6S3R - chains E and F of the 11 polymer chains in the assembly; structure by electron microscopy, 3.50 A resolution.

== Chain E ==
Molecule: Flagellar biosynthetic protein FliP
Organism: Pseudomonas savastanoi pv. phaseolicola (strain 1448A / Race 6)
Reference sequence: Q48GF5 (Q48GF5_PSE14); numbering as in UniProt (aligned over 1-250)
Sequence (250 residues; each row starts with the number of its first residue):
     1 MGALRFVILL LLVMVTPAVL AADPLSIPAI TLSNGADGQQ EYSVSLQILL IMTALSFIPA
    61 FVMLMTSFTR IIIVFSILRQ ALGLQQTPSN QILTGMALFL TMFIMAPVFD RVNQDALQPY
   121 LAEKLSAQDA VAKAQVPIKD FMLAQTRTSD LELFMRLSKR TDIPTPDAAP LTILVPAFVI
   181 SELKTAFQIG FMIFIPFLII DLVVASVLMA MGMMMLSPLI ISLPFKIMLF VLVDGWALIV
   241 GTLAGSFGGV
Unresolved in the structure: 1-52

== Chain F ==
Molecule: Flagellar biosynthetic protein FliR
Organism: Pseudomonas savastanoi pv. phaseolicola
Reference sequence: A0A0P9WRJ4 (A0A0P9WRJ4_PSESH); residues 1-261 here = UniProt positions 1-261
Sequence (300 residues; row label = number of the first residue in the row):
     1 MQPMLALTDI QISTWVASFM LPMFRIVALL MTMPVIGTTL VPRRVRLYLA FAITVVVAPA
    61 LPAMPPVQAL DLSGLLLIGE QIIIGAGMGL SLQMFFHIFV IAGQIISTQM GMGFASMVDP
   121 TNGVSSAVIG QFFTMLVTLL FLFMNGHLVV LEVLVESFTT MPVGGGLLVN NFWELANGLG
   181 WALSSGLRLV LPAITALLII NIAFGVMTRA APQLNIFSIG FPLTLVLGMV ILWMSMGDIL
   241 NQYQPIASQA LQSLRDMVRA RENLYFQGQF GSWSHPQFEK GGGSGGGSGG GSWSHPQFEK
Unresolved in the structure: 1-9, 262-300
Construct notes: expression tag (262-300)

== Interface between chain E and chain F ==
Pairs across the interface (75; chain E residue first):
  Q80(E) - D119(F)
  L84(E) - G113(F)
  L84(E) - S116(F)
  Q85(E) - I105(F)
  Q86(E) - Q104(F)
  T87(E) - V100(F)
  T87(E) - Q104(F)  hydrogen bond
  S89(E) - H97(F)
  I92(E) - L90(F)  hydrophobic
  I92(E) - Q93(F)
  I92(E) - H97(F)
  I92(E) - L179(F)  hydrophobic
  G95(E) - L90(F)
  M96(E) - L90(F)
  M96(E) - M94(F)  hydrophobic
  M96(E) - A176(F)
  M96(E) - L179(F)  hydrophobic
  F99(E) - I83(F)
  F99(E) - A86(F)
  F99(E) - G87(F)
  F99(E) - L90(F)  hydrophobic
  F99(E) - F172(F)  hydrophobic
  F99(E) - L175(F)  hydrophobic
  L100(E) - A176(F)  hydrophobic
  M102(E) - I83(F)  hydrophobic
  M102(E) - F172(F)  hydrophobic
  F103(E) - N170(F)
  F103(E) - F172(F)
  F103(E) - W173(F)  hydrophobic
  A106(E) - N170(F)
  L117(E) - L70(F)  hydrophobic
  L117(E) - L76(F)  hydrophobic
  Y120(E) - L70(F)
  E123(E) - A69(F)
  E123(E) - L70(F)  hydrogen bond (side chain-backbone)
  E123(E) - D71(F)  hydrogen bond (side chain-backbone)
  S126(E) - D71(F)
  M211(E) - R209(F)
  G212(E) - T208(F)
  M213(E) - I202(F)
  M213(E) - G205(F)
  M213(E) - V206(F)
  M214(E) - T208(F)
  M214(E) - L214(F)
  M214(E) - I216(F)
  M215(E) - N215(F)
  M215(E) - I216(F)  hydrogen bond (side chain-backbone)
  M215(E) - F217(F)
  M215(E) - F221(F)
  L216(E) - N201(F)
  L216(E) - I216(F)
  S217(E) - F114(F)
  L219(E) - M117(F)  hydrophobic
  I220(E) - T108(F)
  I220(E) - Q109(F)
  I220(E) - G111(F)
  I220(E) - F114(F)  hydrophobic
  I220(E) - N201(F)
  I220(E) - F221(F)  hydrophobic
  I221(E) - I202(F)  hydrophobic
  L223(E) - T108(F)
  P224(E) - Q109(F)
  P224(E) - I194(F)  hydrophobic
  P224(E) - L198(F)  hydrophobic
  I227(E) - I105(F)  hydrophobic
  I227(E) - L187(F)  hydrophobic
  M228(E) - L191(F)  hydrophobic
  F230(E) - L183(F)  hydrophobic
  V231(E) - L187(F)  hydrophobic
  W236(E) - L179(F)  hydrophobic
  W236(E) - G180(F)
  W236(E) - L183(F)
  V240(E) - W173(F)  hydrophobic
  G241(E) - W173(F)
  A244(E) - W173(F)  hydrophobic
Interface residues without a listed pair, chain E (45 interface residues in all): L82, P88, Q91, L93, L121, F225, A237
Interface residues without a listed pair, chain F (51 interface residues in all): I101, V124, S126, N177, S184, Q213

== In short ==
The interface between chain E and chain F involves 45 residues on one side and 51 on the other, with 4
hydrogen bonds. Polar pairs include T87(E)-Q104(F), E123(E)-L70(F) and E123(E)-D71(F).
Chain E is Flagellar biosynthetic protein FliP (Pseudomonas savastanoi pv. phaseolicola (strain 1448A / Race
6)) and chain F is Flagellar biosynthetic protein FliR (Pseudomonas savastanoi pv. phaseolicola); the
structure, Structure of the FliPQR complex from the flagellar type 3 secretion system of Pseudomonas
savastanoi, was determined by electron microscopy together with 6S3L and 6S3S from the same study.
